Entry 8QV2 (electron microscopy, 9.20 A resolution (very low resolution: no residue pairs are listed; an interface is given only as per-side residue counts)); this record covers chains C and D of the 90 polymer chains in the assembly.

# Chain C
Protein: Spindle pole body component
Organism: Saccharomyces cerevisiae
UniProtKB: A0A8H4C290 (A0A8H4C290_YEASX); residues 1-823 here = UniProt positions 1-823
Chain sequence (823 residues; numbered 1 to 823; the number before each row is that of its first residue):
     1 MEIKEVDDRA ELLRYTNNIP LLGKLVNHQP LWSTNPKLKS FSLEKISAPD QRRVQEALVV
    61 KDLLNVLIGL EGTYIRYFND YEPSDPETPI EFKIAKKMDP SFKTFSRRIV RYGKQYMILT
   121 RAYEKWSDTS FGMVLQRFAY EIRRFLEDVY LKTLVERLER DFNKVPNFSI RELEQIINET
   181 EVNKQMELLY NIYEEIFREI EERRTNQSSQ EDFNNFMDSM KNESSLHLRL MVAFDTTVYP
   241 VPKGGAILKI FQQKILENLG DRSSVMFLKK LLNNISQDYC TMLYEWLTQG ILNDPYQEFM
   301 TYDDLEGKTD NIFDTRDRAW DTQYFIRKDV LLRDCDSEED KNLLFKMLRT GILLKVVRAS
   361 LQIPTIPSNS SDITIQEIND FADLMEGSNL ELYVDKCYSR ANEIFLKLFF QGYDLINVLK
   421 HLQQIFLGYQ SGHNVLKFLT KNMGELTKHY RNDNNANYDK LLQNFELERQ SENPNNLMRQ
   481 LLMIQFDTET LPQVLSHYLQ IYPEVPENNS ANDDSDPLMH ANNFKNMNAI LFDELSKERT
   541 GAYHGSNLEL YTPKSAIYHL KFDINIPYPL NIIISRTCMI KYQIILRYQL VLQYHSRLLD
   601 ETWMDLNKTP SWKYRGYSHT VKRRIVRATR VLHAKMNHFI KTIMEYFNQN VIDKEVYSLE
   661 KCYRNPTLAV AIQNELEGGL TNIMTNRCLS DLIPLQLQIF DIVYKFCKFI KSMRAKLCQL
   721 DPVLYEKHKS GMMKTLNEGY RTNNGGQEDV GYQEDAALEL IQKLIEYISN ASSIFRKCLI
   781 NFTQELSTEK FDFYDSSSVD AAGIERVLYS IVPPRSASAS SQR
Disordered / not traced: 209-224, 307-317, 501-555, 723-750, 790-800, 815-823

# Chain D
Protein: Spindle pole body component
Organism: Saccharomyces cerevisiae
UniProtKB: A0A8H4BVY6 (A0A8H4BVY6_YEASX); residues 1-846 here = UniProt positions 1-846
Chain sequence (846 residues; row label = number of the first residue in the row):
     1 MELEPTLFGI IEALAPQLLS QSHLQTFVSD VVNLLRSSTK SATQLGPLID FYKLQSLDSP
    61 ETTIMWHKIE KFLDALFGIQ NTDDMVKYLS VFQSLLPSNY RAKIVQKSSG LNMENLANHE
   121 HLLSPVRAPS IYTEASFENM DRFSERRSMV SSPNRYVPSS TYSSVTLRQL SNPYYVNTIP
   181 EEDILKYVSY TLLATTSALF PFDHEQIQIP SKIPNFESGL LHLIFEAGLL YQSLGYKVEK
   241 FRMLNISPMK KALIIEISEE LQNYTAFVNN LVSSGTVVSL KSLYREIYEN IIRLRIYCRF
   301 TEHLEELSGD TFLIELNIFK SHGDLTIRKI ATNLFNSMIS LYYEYLMNWL TKGLLRATYG
   361 EFFIAENTDT NGTDDDFIYH IPIEFNQERV PAFIPKELAY KIFMIGKSYI FLEKYCKEVQ
   421 WTNEFSKKYH VLYQSNSYRG ISTNFFEIIN DQYSEIVNHT NQILNQKFHY RDVVFALKNI
   481 LLMGKSDFMD ALIEKANDIL ATPSDSLPNY KLTRVLQEAV QLSSLRHLMN SPRNSSVING
   541 LDARVLDLGH GSVGWDVFTL DYILYPPLSL VLNVNRPFGR KEYLRIFNFL WRFKKNNYFY
   601 QKEMLKSNDI IRSFKKIRGY NPLIRDIINK LSRISILRTQ FQQFNSKMES YYLNCIIEEN
   661 FKEMTRKLQR TENKSQNQFD LIRLNNGTIE LNGILTPKAE VLTKSSSSKP QKHAIEKTLN
   721 IDELESVHNT FLTNILSHKL FATNTSEISV GDYSGQPYPT SLVLLLNSVY EFVKVYCNLN
   781 DIGYEIFIKM NLNDHEASNG LLGKFNTNLK EIVSQYKNFK DRLYIFRADL KNDGDEELFL
   841 LSKSLR
Disordered / not traced: 1-164, 673-693, 705-714

# How chain C and chain D interact
At this resolution (9 A) residue pairs are not listed: 71 residues of chain C and 56 of chain D lie at the interface.

# Overview
The interface between chain C and chain D involves 71 residues on one side and 56 on the other.
Here chain C is Spindle pole body component and chain D is Spindle pole body component, both from
Saccharomyces cerevisiae. Entry 8QV2 (Structure of the native y-Tubulin Ring Complex (yTuRC) capping
microtubule minus ends at the spindle pole ...) was determined by electron microscopy, deposited together with
8QV0, 8QV3 and 8QRY.
